PDB entry 6UCI | X-ray diffraction, 2.09 A resolution | chains A and B of the 4 polymer chains in the assembly

Chain A (and B):
Name: Protein fosB
Organism: Homo sapiens
Notes: chain B of this document is another copy of the same molecule, construct and numbering; everything in this record applies to it too
UniProt: P53539 (FOSB_HUMAN); residues 153-219 here = UniProt positions 153-219
Sequence (68 residues; numbered 152 to 219; the number before each row is that of its first residue):
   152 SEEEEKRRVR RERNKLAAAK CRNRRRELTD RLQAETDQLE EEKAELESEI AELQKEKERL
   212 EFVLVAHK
Not modelled in the structure: 152-161, 219 (chain B: 152-155, 217-219)
Differences from the reference sequence: expression tag (152)
UniProt features mapped onto this chain:
  - region: Lys157 to Arg182 (Basic motif), Leu183 to Leu211 (Leucine-zipper)
What the authors report for this chain:
  - self-association interface (contacts with another copy of this molecule); pairs are residue here / residue on that copy: Cys172-Cys172, Leu183, Leu190, Leu211

How chain A and chain B interact:
Inter-chain disulfides: Cys172(A)-Cys172(B)
Pairs across the interface - 28 pairs, chain A then chain B:
  Cys172(A) with Cys172(B), disulfide; Arg173(B); Arg176(B), hydrogen bond
  Arg173(A) with Cys172(B)
  Arg175(A) with Arg176(B)
  Arg176(A) with Cys172(B); Arg176(B); Leu179(B)
  Leu179(A) with Arg176(B); Leu179(B), hydrophobic; Thr180(B); Leu183(B), hydrophobic
  Thr180(A) with Leu179(B)
  Arg182(A) with Leu183(B)
  Leu183(A) with Leu179(B), hydrophobic; Arg182(B); Leu183(B), hydrophobic; Glu186(B)
  Glu186(A) with Leu183(B); Glu186(B); Thr187(B), hydrogen bond; Leu190(B)
  Thr187(A) with Glu186(B), hydrogen bond
  Leu190(A) with Glu186(B); Leu190(B), hydrophobic
  Glu193(A) with Leu190(B); Glu193(B)
  Leu197(A) with Glu193(B)
Other interface residues (no listed pair), chain A (15 interface residues in all): Gln189, Glu200
Other interface residues (no listed pair), chain B (13 interface residues in all): Arg175, Leu197

In short:
15 residues of chain A and 13 residues of chain B are in contact, with 1 disulfide bond and 3 hydrogen bonds.
Polar contacts include Cys172(A)-Arg176(B) and Glu186(A)-Thr187(B). From the paper: a self-association
interface involving Cys172(A), Leu183(A) and Leu190(A) among others.
Chain A and chain B are both Protein fosB (Homo sapiens); the structure, Transcription factor DeltaFosB bZIP
domain self-assembly, oxidized form, was determined by X-ray diffraction (same publication as 6UCL and 6UCM).
